PDB entry 4C3J | X-ray diffraction, 3.35 A resolution | chains A and F of the 14 polymer chains in the assembly

# Chain A
Molecule: DNA-directed RNA polymerase I subunit RPA190
Source organism: Saccharomyces cerevisiae
Notes: EC 2.7.7.6
Reference sequence: P10964 (RPA1_YEAST); residues 1-1664 here = UniProt positions 1-1664
Chain sequence (1664 residues; each row starts with the number of its first residue):
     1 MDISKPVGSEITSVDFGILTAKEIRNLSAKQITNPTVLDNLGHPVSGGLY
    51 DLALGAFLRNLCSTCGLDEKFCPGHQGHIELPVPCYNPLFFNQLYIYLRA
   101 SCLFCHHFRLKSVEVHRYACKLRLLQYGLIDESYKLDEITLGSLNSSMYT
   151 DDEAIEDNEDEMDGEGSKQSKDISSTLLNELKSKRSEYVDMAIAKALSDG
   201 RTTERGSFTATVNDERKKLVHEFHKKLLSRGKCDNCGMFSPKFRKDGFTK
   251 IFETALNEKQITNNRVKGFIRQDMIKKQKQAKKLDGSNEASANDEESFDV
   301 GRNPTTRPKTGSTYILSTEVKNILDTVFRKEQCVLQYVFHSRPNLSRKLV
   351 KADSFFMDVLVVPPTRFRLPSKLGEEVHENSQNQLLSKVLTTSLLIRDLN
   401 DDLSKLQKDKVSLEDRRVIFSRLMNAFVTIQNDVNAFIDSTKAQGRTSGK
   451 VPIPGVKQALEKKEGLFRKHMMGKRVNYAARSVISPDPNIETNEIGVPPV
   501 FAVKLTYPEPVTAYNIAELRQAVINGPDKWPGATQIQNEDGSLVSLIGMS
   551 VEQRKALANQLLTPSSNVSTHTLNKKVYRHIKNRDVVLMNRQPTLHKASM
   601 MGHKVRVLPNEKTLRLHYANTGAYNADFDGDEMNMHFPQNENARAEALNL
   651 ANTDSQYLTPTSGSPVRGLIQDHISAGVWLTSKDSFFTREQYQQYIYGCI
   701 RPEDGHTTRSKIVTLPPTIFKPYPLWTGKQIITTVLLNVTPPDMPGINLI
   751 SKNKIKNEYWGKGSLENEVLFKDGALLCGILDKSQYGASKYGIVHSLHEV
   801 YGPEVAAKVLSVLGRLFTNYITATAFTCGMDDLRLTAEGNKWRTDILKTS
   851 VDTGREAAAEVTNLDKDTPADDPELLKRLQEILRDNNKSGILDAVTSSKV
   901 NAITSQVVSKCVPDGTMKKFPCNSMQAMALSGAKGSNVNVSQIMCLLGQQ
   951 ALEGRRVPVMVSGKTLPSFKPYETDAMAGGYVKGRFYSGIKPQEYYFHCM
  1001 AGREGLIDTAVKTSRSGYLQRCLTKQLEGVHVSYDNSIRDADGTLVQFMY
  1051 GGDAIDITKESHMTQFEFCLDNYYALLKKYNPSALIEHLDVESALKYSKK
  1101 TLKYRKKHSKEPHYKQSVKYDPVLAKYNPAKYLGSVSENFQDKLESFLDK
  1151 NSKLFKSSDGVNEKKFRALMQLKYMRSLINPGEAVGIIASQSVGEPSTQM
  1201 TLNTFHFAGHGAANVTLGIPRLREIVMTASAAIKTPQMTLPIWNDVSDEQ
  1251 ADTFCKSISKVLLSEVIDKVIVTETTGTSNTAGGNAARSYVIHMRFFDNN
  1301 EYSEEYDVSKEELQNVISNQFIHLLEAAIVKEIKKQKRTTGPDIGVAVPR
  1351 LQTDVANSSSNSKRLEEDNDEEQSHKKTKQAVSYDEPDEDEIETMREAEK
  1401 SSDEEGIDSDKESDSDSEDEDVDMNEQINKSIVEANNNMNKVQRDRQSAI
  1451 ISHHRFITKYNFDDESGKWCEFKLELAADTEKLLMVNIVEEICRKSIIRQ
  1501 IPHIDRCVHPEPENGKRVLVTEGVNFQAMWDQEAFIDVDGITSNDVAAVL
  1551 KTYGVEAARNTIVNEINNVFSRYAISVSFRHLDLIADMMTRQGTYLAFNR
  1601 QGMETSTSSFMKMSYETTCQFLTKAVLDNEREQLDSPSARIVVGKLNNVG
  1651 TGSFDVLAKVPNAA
Unresolved in the structure: 142-171, 276-311, 407-409, 448-450, 1154-1159, 1206-1213, 1279-1286, 1353-1360, 1400-1437, 1664
Metal / ion sites: Zn2+ site 1: Cys62, Cys65, Cys72, His75; Zn2+ site 2: Cys102, Cys105, Cys233, Cys236
UniProt features mapped onto this chain:
  - region: Pro992 to Glu1004 (Bridging helix)
  - binding site (Zn(2+)): Cys62, Cys65, Cys72, His75, Cys102, Cys105, Cys233, Cys236
  - binding site (Mg(2+)): Asp627, Asp629, Asp631
  - modified residue (Phosphoserine): Ser889, Ser1636
What the authors report for this chain:
  - conformationally variable residues (order/disorder transition): Asn1361 to Glu1399
  - contacts within the chain: Arg1015-Asp1385, Arg1015-Glu1386, Arg1015-Asp1388, Arg1015-Glu1389

# Chain F
Molecule: DNA-directed RNA polymerases I, II, and III subunit RPABC2
Source organism: Saccharomyces cerevisiae
Notes: EC 2.7.7.6
Reference sequence: P20435 (RPAB2_YEAST); residue numbers follow UniProt; this construct covers 1-155
Chain sequence (155 residues; row label = number of the first residue in the row):
     1 MSDYEEAFNDGNENFEDFDVEHFSDEETYEEKPQFKDGETTDANGKTIVT
    51 GGNGPEDFQQHEQIRRKTLKEKAIPKDQRATTPYMTKYERARILGTRALQ
   101 ISMNAPVFVDLEGETDPLRIAMKELAEKKIPLVIRRYLPDGSFEDWSVEE
   151 LIVDL
Unresolved in the structure: 1-54, 155
UniProt features mapped onto this chain:
  - region: Leu111 to Leu132 (Leucine-zipper)
  - modified residue: Ser24 (Phosphoserine)

# How chain A and chain F interact
Contacting residue pairs - 87 pairs, chain A then chain F:
  Ile3(A) with Ser102(F); Met103(F), hydrophobic
  Ser4(A) with Met103(F)
  Pro510(A) with Ser102(F)
  Thr512(A) with Ser102(F); Asn104(F)
  Tyr514(A) with Ile101(F); Ser102(F); Leu111(F), hydrophobic; Glu114(F); Thr115(F); Pro117(F)
  Glu518(A) with Thr115(F), hydrogen bond
  Asn574(A) with Ser102(F), hydrogen bond (side chain-backbone); Met103(F); Asn104(F)
  Lys576(A) with Met103(F)
  Arg584(A) with Asp116(F), salt bridge
  Lys604(A) with Arg119(F)
  Glu641(A) with Gly95(F); Ala98(F); Leu99(F); Leu118(F)
  Asn642(A) with Arg92(F); Gly95(F); Thr96(F), hydrogen bond (side chain-backbone); Leu99(F)
  Arg644(A) with Asp116(F), salt bridge
  Ala645(A) with Ala91(F); Gly95(F); Leu118(F), hydrophobic
  Leu648(A) with Leu118(F), hydrophobic
  Asn649(A) with Arg90(F), hydrogen bond
  Leu650(A) with Lys87(F); Tyr88(F), hydrophobic; Ala91(F), hydrophobic
  Ser1033(A) with Pro139(F)
  Tyr1034(A) with Thr81(F); Glu89(F), hydrogen bond; Arg136(F); Tyr137(F); Leu138(F), hydrophobic
  Asp1035(A) with Leu138(F)
  Arg1039(A) with Pro139(F)
  Ala1084(A) with Ile152(F)
  Leu1085(A) with Tyr84(F); Ile152(F), hydrophobic
  His1088(A) with Pro83(F); Glu150(F)
  Asn1128(A) with Ala80(F)
  Ala1130(A) with Thr82(F); Pro83(F)
  Lys1131(A) with Arg79(F); Ala80(F); Thr81(F), hydrogen bond (side chain-backbone)
  Met1175(A) with Tyr84(F), hydrophobic
  Arg1176(A) with Tyr84(F), hydrogen bond; Asp154(F), salt bridge
  Asn1180(A) with Thr86(F); Lys87(F), hydrogen bond (side chain-backbone); Tyr88(F)
  Pro1181(A) with Thr86(F); Tyr88(F)
  Glu1183(A) with Lys87(F), salt bridge; Tyr88(F), hydrogen bond
  Gly1650(A) with Tyr88(F)
  Thr1651(A) with Tyr88(F); Arg92(F), hydrogen bond (backbone-side chain)
  Phe1654(A) with Tyr88(F); Glu89(F); Arg92(F), hydrogen bond (backbone-side chain); Ile134(F), hydrophobic; Arg135(F)
  Asp1655(A) with Val133(F); Ile134(F); Arg135(F), hydrogen bond (backbone-backbone); Tyr137(F), hydrogen bond
  Val1656(A) with Arg92(F); Leu132(F), hydrophobic; Val133(F); Ile134(F), hydrophobic
  Leu1657(A) with Leu132(F); Val133(F), hydrogen bond (backbone-backbone); Arg135(F)
  Ala1658(A) with Pro131(F); Leu132(F), hydrophobic
  Lys1659(A) with Pro131(F), hydrogen bond (backbone-backbone)
Other interface residues (no listed pair), chain A (52 interface residues in all): Glu509, Val511, Ala513, Asn515, Asn640, Gly1043, Asp1056, Asn1081, Gly1182, Leu1646, Gly1652, Ser1653
Other interface residues (no listed pair), chain F (45 interface residues in all): Gln100, Ile120, Asp145, Trp146, Ser147

# In short
52 residues of chain A face 45 of chain F across their interface; the contacts include 15 hydrogen bonds and 4
salt bridges. Among the polar pairs are Arg584(A)-Asp116(F), Arg644(A)-Asp116(F) and Arg1176(A)-Asp154(F). The
paper reports conformational variability at Asn1361(A); contacts within the chain involving Arg1015(A),
Asp1385(A) and Glu1386(A) among others.
Here chain A is DNA-directed RNA polymerase I subunit RPA190 and chain F is DNA-directed RNA polymerases I,
II, and III subunit RPABC2, both from Saccharomyces cerevisiae. Entry 4C3J (Structure of 14-subunit RNA
polymerase I at 3.35 A resolution, crystal form C2-90) was determined by X-ray diffraction together with 4C3H
and 4C3I from the same study.
